Entry 1P3K (X-ray diffraction, 2.90 A resolution); this record covers chains A and E of the 10 polymer chains in the assembly.

== Chain A ==
Protein: Histone H3
Organism: Xenopus laevis
UniProt: Q7ZT64 (Q7ZT64_9ZZZZ); residues 401-535 here correspond to UniProt positions 2-136 (UniProt number = residue number - 399)
Amino-acid sequence (135 residues; each row starts with the number of its first residue):
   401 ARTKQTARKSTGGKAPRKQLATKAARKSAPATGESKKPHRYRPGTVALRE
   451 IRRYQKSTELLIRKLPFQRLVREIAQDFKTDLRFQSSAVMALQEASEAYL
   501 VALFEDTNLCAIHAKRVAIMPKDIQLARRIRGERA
Not modelled in the structure: 401-438
Sequence notes: conflict E434 (Gly35 in Q7ZT64), S435 (Val36 in Q7ZT64), A502 (Gly103 in Q7ZT64), A518 (Thr119 in Q7ZT64)
From the paper describing this entry:
  - contacts within the chain: R516-D523 (salt bridge)
  - binding site for Palindromic 146bp Human Alpha-Satellite DNA fragment: M520, K522

== Chain E ==
Protein: Histone H3
Organism: Xenopus laevis
UniProt: Q7ZT64 (Q7ZT64_9ZZZZ); residues 601-735 here correspond to UniProt positions 2-136 (UniProt number = residue number - 599)
Amino-acid sequence (135 residues; numbered 601 to 735; the number before each row is that of its first residue):
   601 ARTKQTARKSTGGKAPRKQLATKAARKSAPATGESKKPHRYRPGTVALRE
   651 IRRYQKSTELLIRKLPFQRLVREIAQDFKTDLRFQSSAVMALQEASEAYL
   701 VALFEDTNLCAIHAKRVAIMPKDIQLARRIRGERA
Not modelled in the structure: 601-636
Sequence notes: conflict E634 (Gly35 in Q7ZT64), S635 (Val36 in Q7ZT64), A702 (Gly103 in Q7ZT64), A718 (Thr119 in Q7ZT64)

== How chain A and chain E interact ==
Residue-residue contacts - 25 pairs, chain A then chain E:
  D506(A) with I730(E)
  L509(A) with R729(E)
  C510(A) with H713(E), hydrogen bond (backbone-side chain); I730(E), hydrophobic
  H513(A) with C710(E), hydrogen bond (side chain-backbone); A714(E); R716(E), hydrogen bond; K722(E); D723(E), salt bridge; L726(E)
  A514(A) with H713(E)
  R516(A) with H713(E)
  K522(A) with H713(E)
  D523(A) with H713(E), salt bridge
  L526(A) with L709(E), hydrophobic; H713(E)
  A527(A) with I730(E)
  R529(A) with D706(E), salt bridge; L709(E)
  I530(A) with D706(E); C710(E), hydrophobic; A727(E); I730(E), hydrophobic; R731(E)
  R531(A) with I730(E)
Also at the interface, not in a pair above, chain A (14 interface residues in all): A511

== Overview ==
14 residues of chain A face 13 of chain E across their interface, with 3 hydrogen bonds and 3 salt bridges.
Polar pairs include H513(A)-D723(E), D523(A)-H713(E) and R529(A)-D706(E). The paper reports a binding site for
Palindromic 146bp Human Alpha-Satellite DNA fragment at M520(A) and K522(A); contacts within the chain
involving R516(A) and D523(A).
Chain A and chain E are both Histone H3 (Xenopus laevis); the structure, Crystallographic Studies of
Nucleosome Core Particles containing Histone 'Sin' Mutants, was determined by X-ray diffraction, deposited
together with 1P34, 1P3A, 1P3B, 1P3F, 1P3G, 1P3I and 4 further entries.
